6X0I - chains C and D of the 4 polymer chains in the assembly; structure by X-ray diffraction, 1.95 A resolution.

# Chain C (and D)
Molecule: L-ornithine N(5)-monooxygenase
From: Neosartorya fumigata (strain ATCC MYA-4609 / Af293 / CBS 101355 / FGSC A1100)
Notes: EC 1.14.13.196; chain D of this document is another copy of the same molecule, construct and numbering; everything in this record applies to it too
Reference sequence: E9QYP0 (SIDA_ASPFU); residues 1-501 here = UniProt positions 1-501
Chain sequence (501 residues; numbered 1 to 501; the number before each row is that of its first residue):
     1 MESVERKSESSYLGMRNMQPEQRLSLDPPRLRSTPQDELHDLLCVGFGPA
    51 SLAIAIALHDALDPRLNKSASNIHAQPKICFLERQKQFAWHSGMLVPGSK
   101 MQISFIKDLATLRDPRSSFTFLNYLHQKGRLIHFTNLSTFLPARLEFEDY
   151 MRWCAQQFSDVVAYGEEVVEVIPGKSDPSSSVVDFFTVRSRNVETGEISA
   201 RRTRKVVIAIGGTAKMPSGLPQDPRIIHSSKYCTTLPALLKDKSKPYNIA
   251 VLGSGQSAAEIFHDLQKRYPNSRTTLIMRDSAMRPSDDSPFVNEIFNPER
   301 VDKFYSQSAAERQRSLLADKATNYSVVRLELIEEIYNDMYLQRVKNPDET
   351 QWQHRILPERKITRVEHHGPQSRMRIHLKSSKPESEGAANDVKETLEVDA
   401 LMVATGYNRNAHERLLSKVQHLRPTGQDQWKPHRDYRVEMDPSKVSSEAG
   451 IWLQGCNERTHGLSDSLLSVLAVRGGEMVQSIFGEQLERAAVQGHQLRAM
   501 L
Not modelled in the structure: 1-29, 69-75, 384-392, 489-501 (chain D: 1-29, 68-75, 384-392, 489-501)
Ion coordination: Ca2+ near Asp288 (its only coordinating residue here)
Ligand contacts:
  - FAD (flavin-adenine dinucleotide): Val45, Gly46, Phe47, Gly48, Pro49, Ala50, Leu82, Glu83, Arg84, Gln85, Ala89, Trp90, His91, Met94, Lys100, Met101, Gln102, Ile103, Arg144, Glu166, Glu167, Val168, Ala209, Ile210, Gly211, Gly212, Asn323, Tyr324, Gly406, Tyr407, Arg409, Leu415, Gly455, Ser466, Leu467, Leu468, Ser469
  - NADP (NAP; NADP nicotinamide-adenine-dinucleotide phosphate): Met94, Ser99, Lys100, Met101, Gln102, Arg144, Lys215, Pro217, Leu252, Gly253, Ser254, Gly255, Gln256, Ser257, Ala258, Glu260, Arg279, Lys320, Asn323, Tyr324, Ser325, Arg328, Ala404, Thr405, Gly406, Tyr407
Curated features (UniProtKB/Swiss-Prot):
  - binding site (FAD): Glu83 to His91, Gln102, Val168, Ser466 to Leu468
  - binding site (substrate): Lys107, Asn293 to Phe296, Asn323, Ser469
  - binding site (NADP(+)): Ser254 to Ser257, Arg279, Asn323 to Ser325
From the paper describing this entry:
  - binding site for NADP: Arg279, Asn323, Ser325
  - binding site for flavin-adenine dinucleotide: His91
  - mutagenesis - Y324A: abolished expression
  - mutagenesis - Y324F (35-fold): decreased catalytic activity on NADPH
  - mutagenesis - H91A: unchanged catalytic activity
  - mutagenesis - Y324F (10-fold): decreased binding to L-Orn
  - mutagenesis - Y324F (10-fold): decreased binding to NADPH

# Chain C / chain D interface
Pairs across the interface (49; chain C residue first):
  Arg65(C) - Arg65(D)
  Arg65(C) - Arg116(D)  hydrogen bond (side chain-backbone)
  Ser104(C) - Thr135(D)
  Phe105(C) - Phe140(D)  hydrophobic
  Ile106(C) - Thr135(D)
  Thr111(C) - Leu131(D)
  Leu112(C) - His126(D)
  Leu112(C) - Leu131(D)  hydrophobic
  Arg113(C) - His126(D)  hydrogen bond (backbone-side chain)
  Pro115(C) - Pro115(D)
  Pro115(C) - Leu122(D)
  Pro115(C) - Asn123(D)
  Pro115(C) - His126(D)
  Pro115(C) - Leu131(D)  hydrophobic
  Arg116(C) - Arg116(D)
  Arg116(C) - Asn123(D)
  Leu122(C) - Pro115(D)
  Asn123(C) - Pro115(D)
  Asn123(C) - Arg116(D)
  His126(C) - Leu112(D)
  His126(C) - Arg113(D)  hydrogen bond (side chain-backbone)
  His126(C) - Pro115(D)
  Leu131(C) - Ile106(D)  hydrophobic
  Leu131(C) - Thr111(D)
  Leu131(C) - Leu112(D)  hydrophobic
  Leu131(C) - Pro115(D)  hydrophobic
  Ile132(C) - Lys107(D)
  Ile132(C) - Asn297(D)
  Ile132(C) - Pro298(D)
  Ile132(C) - Glu299(D)
  Thr135(C) - Ser104(D)
  Thr135(C) - Ile106(D)
  Thr135(C) - Lys107(D)
  Asn136(C) - Pro290(D)
  Asn136(C) - Glu294(D)
  Asn136(C) - Asn297(D)  hydrogen bond
  Ser138(C) - Phe140(D)
  Thr139(C) - Phe140(D)
  Phe140(C) - Phe105(D)  hydrophobic
  Phe140(C) - Ser138(D)
  Phe140(C) - Thr139(D)
  Phe140(C) - Phe140(D)  hydrophobic
  Pro290(C) - Asn136(D)
  Glu294(C) - Asn136(D)
  Asn297(C) - Ile132(D)
  Asn297(C) - Asn136(D)  hydrogen bond
  Pro298(C) - Ile132(D)
  Glu299(C) - Ile132(D)
  Glu299(C) - His133(D)
Also at the interface, not in a pair above, chain C (29 interface residues in all): Lys107, Asp114, Ser117, Ser118, His133
Also at the interface, not in a pair above, chain D (30 interface residues in all): Leu66, Asp114, Ser117, Ser118

# Overview
Chain C and chain D form an interface of 29 and 30 residues respectively; the contacts include 5 hydrogen
bonds. Among the polar pairs are Arg65(C)-Arg116(D), Arg113(C)-His126(D) and Asn136(C)-Asn297(D). From the
paper: a binding site for NADP at Arg279(C), Asn323(C) and Ser325(C); Y324A of chain C abolishes expression; 3
substitutions were tested in all.
Chain C and chain D are both L-ornithine N(5)-monooxygenase (Neosartorya fumigata (strain ATCC MYA-4609 /
Af293 / CBS 101355 / FGSC A1100)); the structure, Structure of oxidized SidA ornithine hydroxylase with the
FAD "in" and complexed with NADP, was determined by X-ray diffraction (same publication as 6X0H, 6X0J and
6X0K).
